8V9S - chain A; structure by X-ray diffraction, 1.86 A resolution.

Chain A:
Name: Replication protein P
Source organism: Escherichia phage Lambda
Notes: fragment: residues 105 to 210
UniProt: P03689 (VRPP_LAMBD); numbering as in UniProt (aligned over 105-210)
Amino-acid sequence (114 residues; row label = number of the first residue in the row):
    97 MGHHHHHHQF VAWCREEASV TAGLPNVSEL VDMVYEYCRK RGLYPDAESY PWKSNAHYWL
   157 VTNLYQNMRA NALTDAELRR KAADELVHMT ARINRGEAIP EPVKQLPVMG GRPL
Unresolved in the structure: 97-118, 193-210
Sequence notes: initiating methionine (97); expression tag (98-104)
Modified residues: Mse97, Mse205 (selenomethionine); Mse129, Mse164, Mse185 (selenomethionine; parent Met)

Summary:
Chain A is Replication protein P (Escherichia phage Lambda); the structure, Distinct Quaternary States,
Intermediates, and Autoinhibition During Loading of the DnaB-Replicative Helicase by the Phage Lambda ..., was
determined by X-ray diffraction, deposited together with 9OA1 and 9OA2.
